Entry 7TEA (X-ray diffraction, 2.35 A resolution); this record covers chains B and E of the 4 polymer chains in the assembly.

[Chain B (and E)]
Protein: Glutamine synthetase repressor
Organism: Staphylococcus aureus
Notes: chain E of this document is another copy of the same molecule, construct and numbering; everything in this record applies to it too
UniProtKB: Q53687 (Q53687_STAAU); residues 1-83 here = UniProt positions 1-83
Chain sequence (86 residues; numbered -2 to 83; the number before each row is that of its first residue; numbers below 1 keep their minus sign (Gly-2 is residue -2)):
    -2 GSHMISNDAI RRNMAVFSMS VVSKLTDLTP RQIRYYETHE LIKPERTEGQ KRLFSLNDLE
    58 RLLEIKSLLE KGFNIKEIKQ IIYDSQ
Not modelled in the structure: -2 to 5
Differences from the reference sequence: expression tag (-2 to 0); conflict Glu74 (Gly in Q53687)
Reported in the primary citation:
  - binding site for the 21-nt DNA strand: Arg28, Arg31, Tyr32, Lys48
  - specificity-determining residues: Arg28
  - mutagenesis - K48H (11.6 +/- 0.6 nM), K48R (8.0 +/- 0.6 nM): unchanged binding to the 21-nt DNA strand

[Interface between chain B and chain E]
Pairs across the interface - 9 pairs, chain B then chain E:
  Ala6(B) - Leu56(E)  hydrophobic
  Val13(B) - Phe14(E)
  Val13(B) - Val18(E)
  Phe14(B) - Ile7(E)  hydrophobic
  Phe14(B) - Val13(E)
  Phe14(B) - Phe14(E)  hydrophobic
  Val18(B) - Val13(E)
  Leu22(B) - Ile7(E)  hydrophobic
  Leu50(B) - Val18(E)  hydrophobic
Interface residues without a listed pair, chain B (9 interface residues in all): Met11, Ala12, Leu56
Interface residues without a listed pair, chain E (9 interface residues in all): Met11, Leu22, Leu50, Leu53

[Summary]
The chain B/chain E interface involves 9 residues from each chain. From the paper: a binding site for the
21-nt DNA strand at Arg28(B), Arg31(B) and Tyr32(B) among others; K48H and K48R of chain B leave binding to
the 21-nt DNA strand unchanged.
Both chains are Glutamine synthetase repressor (Staphylococcus aureus). Entry 7TEA (Crystal structure of S.
aureus GlnR-DNA complex) was determined by X-ray diffraction together with 7TEC, 7TF6, 7TF9, 7TFA, 7TFB and
7TFC from the same study.
